PDB entry 3A1Y | X-ray diffraction, 2.13 A resolution | chains A and G of the 7 polymer chains in the assembly

# Chain A
Protein: 50S ribosomal protein P1 (L12P)
Organism: Pyrococcus horikoshii
Notes: fragment: N-terminal domain
Reference sequence: O57705 (RL12_PYRHO); numbering as in UniProt (aligned over 1-58)
Sequence (58 residues; numbered 1 to 58; the number before each row is that of its first residue):
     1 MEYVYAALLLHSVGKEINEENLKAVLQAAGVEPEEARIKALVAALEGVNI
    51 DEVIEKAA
What the authors report for this chain:
  - self-association interface (contacts with another copy of this molecule): M1 to V13

# Chain G
Protein: Acidic ribosomal protein P0
Organism: Pyrococcus horikoshii
Notes: fragment: N-terminal domain
Reference sequence: O74109 (RLA0_PYRHO); residues 1-284 here = UniProt positions 1-284
Sequence (284 residues; each row starts with the number of its first residue):
     1 MAHVAEWKKKEVEELAKLIKSYPVIALVDVSSMPAYPLSQMRRLIRENGG
    51 LLRVSRNTLIELAIKKAAKELGKPELEKLVEYIDRGAGILVTNMNPFKLY
   101 KFLQQNRQPAPAKPGAVVPKDVVVPAGPTPLAPGPIVGQMQALGIPARIE
   151 KGKVTIQKDTTVLKAGEVITPELANILNALGIQPLEVGLDVLAVYEDGIV
   201 YTPDVLAIDEQEYIDMLQKAYMHAFNLAVNIAYPTPETIEAIIQKAFLNA
   251 KTVAIEAGYITKETIQDIIGRAFRAMLLLAQQLP
Unresolved in the structure: 110-182
Swiss-Prot annotation at these positions:
  - mutagenesis: L217 to A224 (Binds less L12, about 50% GTPase activity, about 35% GTPase activity; when associated with 243-Q--Q250 or 272-Q--Q-279), I243 to A250 (About 65% GTPase activity; when associated with 272-Q--Q-279. About 35% GTPase activity; when associated with 217-Q--Q-224), A272 to L279 (About 65% GTPase activity; when associated with 243-Q--Q-250. About 35% GTPase activity; when associated with 217-Q--Q-224)
What the authors report for this chain:
  - mutagenesis - L217Q/A224Q, I243Q/A250Q, A272Q/L279Q: abolished binding to 50S ribosomal protein P1 (L12P) (chain A)
  - mutagenesis - L217Q/A224Q/A272Q/L279Q, L217Q/A224Q/I243Q/A250Q, L217Q/A224Q, I243Q/A250Q/A272Q/L279Q: decreased catalytic activity

# Chain A / chain G interface
Contacting residue pairs (21):
  M1(A) - M276(G)  hydrophobic
  M1(A) - A280(G)  hydrophobic
  V4(A) - M276(G)
  V4(A) - L279(G)  hydrophobic
  Y5(A) - F273(G)
  Y5(A) - M276(G)
  L8(A) - M276(G)  hydrophobic
  L8(A) - L279(G)  hydrophobic
  L41(A) - L283(G)  hydrophobic
  L45(A) - L279(G)  hydrophobic
  V48(A) - Q282(G)
  I50(A) - L279(G)  hydrophobic
  V53(A) - A275(G)
  V53(A) - L278(G)
  V53(A) - L279(G)
  I54(A) - A275(G)  hydrophobic
  K56(A) - L278(G)
  A57(A) - R274(G)  hydrogen bond (backbone-side chain)
  A57(A) - A275(G)
  A58(A) - R271(G)
  A58(A) - R274(G)
Other interface residues (no listed pair), chain A (15 interface residues in all): A7, A44
Other interface residues (no listed pair), chain G (11 interface residues in all): A272
Interface features reported in the paper:
  - interface residues, chain A: V4(A), L8(A)
  - interface residues, chain G: A272(G), M276(G), L279(G)

# Summary
15 residues of chain A and 11 residues of chain G are in contact, with 1 hydrogen bond. Its one
hydrogen-bonded contact is A57(A)-R274(G). The paper reports that L217Q/A224Q/A272Q/L279Q,
L217Q/A224Q/I243Q/A250Q and L217Q/A224Q of chain G, among others, reduce catalytic activity; interface
residues V4(A), L8(A) and A272(G) among others; 6 substitutions were tested in all.
Chain A is 50S ribosomal protein P1 (L12P) and chain G is Acidic ribosomal protein P0, both from Pyrococcus
horikoshii; the structure, The structure of archaeal ribosomal stalk P1/P0 complex, was determined by X-ray
diffraction.
